Entry 2CYH (X-ray diffraction, 1.64 A resolution); this record covers chain A.

== Chain A ==
Name: Cyclophilin A
From: Homo sapiens
Notes: EC 5.2.1.8
UniProt: P05092 (CYPH_HUMAN); residues 2-165 here correspond to UniProt positions 1-164 (UniProt number = residue number - 1)
Sequence (164 residues; numbered 2 to 165; the number before each row is that of its first residue):
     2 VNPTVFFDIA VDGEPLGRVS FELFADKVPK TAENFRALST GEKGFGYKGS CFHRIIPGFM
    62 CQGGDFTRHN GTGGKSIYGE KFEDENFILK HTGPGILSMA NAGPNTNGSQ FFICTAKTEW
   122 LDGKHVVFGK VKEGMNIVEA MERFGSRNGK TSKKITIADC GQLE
Ligand contacts: alanine / proline: R55, F60, M61, Q63, A101, N102, F113, L122, H126

== Summary ==
Bound to chain A: alanine / proline.
Chain A is Cyclophilin A (Homo sapiens); the structure, Cyclophilin A complexed with dipeptide ala-pro, was
determined by X-ray diffraction (same publication as 3CYH, 4CYH and 5CYH).
